PDB entry 4F3A | X-ray diffraction, 2.60 A resolution | chain A

[Chain A]
Molecule: Retinoid isomerohydrolase
Organism: Bos taurus
Notes: EC 3.1.1.64
Reference sequence: Q28175 (RPE65_BOVIN); residue numbers follow UniProt; this construct covers 1-533
Amino-acid sequence (533 residues; each row starts with the number of its first residue):
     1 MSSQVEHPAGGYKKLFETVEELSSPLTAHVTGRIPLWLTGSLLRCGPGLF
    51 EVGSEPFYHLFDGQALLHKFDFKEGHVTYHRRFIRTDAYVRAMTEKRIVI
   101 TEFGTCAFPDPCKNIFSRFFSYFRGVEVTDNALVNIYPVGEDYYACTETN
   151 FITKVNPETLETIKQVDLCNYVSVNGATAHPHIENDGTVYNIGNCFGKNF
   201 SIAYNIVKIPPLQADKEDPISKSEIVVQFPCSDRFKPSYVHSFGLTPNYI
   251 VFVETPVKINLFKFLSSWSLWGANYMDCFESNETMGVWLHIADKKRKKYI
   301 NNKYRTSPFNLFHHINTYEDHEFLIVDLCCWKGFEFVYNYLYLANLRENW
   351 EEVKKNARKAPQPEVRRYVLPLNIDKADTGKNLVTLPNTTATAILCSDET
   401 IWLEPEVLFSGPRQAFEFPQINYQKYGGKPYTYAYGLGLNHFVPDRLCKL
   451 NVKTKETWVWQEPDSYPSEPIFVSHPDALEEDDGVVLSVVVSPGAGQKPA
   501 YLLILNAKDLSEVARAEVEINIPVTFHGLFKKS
Not modelled in the structure: 1-3, 110-124
Differences from the reference sequence: conflict Leu-341 (Ser in Q28175)
Swiss-Prot annotation at these positions:
  - binding site (Fe cation): His-180, His-241, His-313, His-527
  - modified residue: Ser-2 (N-acetylserine), Thr-101 (Phosphothreonine), Thr-105 (Phosphothreonine), Lys-113 (N6-acetyllysine), Ser-117 (Phosphoserine)
  - lipidation (S-palmitoyl cysteine): Cys-112, Cys-231, Cys-329, Cys-330
From the paper describing this entry:
  - self-association interface (contacts with another copy of this molecule): Pro-371 to Glu-404

[Summary]
UniProt lists 4 Fe cation-binding residues. From the paper: a self-association interface involving Pro-371.
Chain A is Retinoid isomerohydrolase (Bos taurus); the structure, Structure of RPE65: P6522 crystal form,
iridium derivative, was determined by X-ray diffraction together with 4F2Z, 4F30 and 4F3D from the same study.
